Entry 1JI5 (X-ray diffraction, 2.50 A resolution); this record covers chains B and C of the 4 polymer chains in the assembly.

[Chain B (and C)]
Molecule: Dlp-1
Source organism: Bacillus anthracis
Notes: chain C of this document is another copy of the same molecule, construct and numbering; everything in this record applies to it too
Reference sequence: Q8RPQ2 (Q8RPQ2_BACAN); residues 4-145 here = UniProt positions 4-145
Amino-acid sequence (142 residues; row label = number of the first residue in the row):
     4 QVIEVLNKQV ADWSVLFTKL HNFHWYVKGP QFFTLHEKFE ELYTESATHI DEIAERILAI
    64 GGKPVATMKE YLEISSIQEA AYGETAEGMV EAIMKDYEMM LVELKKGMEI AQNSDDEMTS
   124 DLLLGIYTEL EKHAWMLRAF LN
Swiss-Prot annotation at these positions:
  - binding site (Fe cation): His-27, Asp-54, Glu-58
Metal / ion sites: Fe ion site 1: His-27 (shared with 2 residues of chain A); Fe ion site 2: Asp-54, Glu-58 (shared with 1 residue of chain A)

[How chain B and chain C interact]
Residue-residue contacts (14):
  Glu-58(B) with Lys-135(C), salt bridge; Trp-138(C)
  Arg-59(B) with Glu-134(C), salt bridge
  Leu-61(B) with Trp-138(C), hydrophobic
  Ala-62(B) with Glu-134(C); Trp-138(C), hydrophobic
  Asp-118(B) with Lys-108(C), salt bridge
  Glu-120(B) with Met-111(C); Gln-115(C)
  Met-121(B) with Met-111(C), hydrophobic; Leu-127(C), hydrophobic; Tyr-130(C), hydrophobic; Thr-131(C)
  Asp-124(B) with Leu-127(C)
Also at the interface, not in a pair above, chain B (9 interface residues in all): Ile-63
Also at the interface, not in a pair above, chain C (11 interface residues in all): Ser-123, Asp-124

[Overview]
The interface between chain B and chain C involves 9 residues on one side and 11 on the other; the contacts
include 3 salt bridges. Polar pairs include Glu-58(B)/Lys-135(C), Arg-59(B)/Glu-134(C) and
Asp-118(B)/Lys-108(C). UniProt lists 3 Fe cation-binding residues on chain B.
Chain B and chain C are both Dlp-1 (Bacillus anthracis); the structure, Dlp-1 from bacillus anthracis, was
determined by X-ray diffraction together with 1JIG from the same study.
